Entry 8S6U (X-ray diffraction, 2.00 A resolution); this record covers chains A and C.

== Chain A ==
Molecule: Polyadenylate-binding protein 1
From: Ustilago maydis
UniProtKB: Q4P8R9 (PABP_USTMA); residues 1-67 here correspond to UniProt positions 567-633 (UniProt number = residue number + 566)
Chain sequence (68 residues; numbered 0 to 67; the number before each row is that of its first residue; numbering starts at 0):
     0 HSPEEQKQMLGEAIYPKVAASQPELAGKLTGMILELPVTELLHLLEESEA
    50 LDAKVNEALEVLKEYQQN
Not modelled in the structure: 0
Sequence notes: expression tag (0)

== Chain C ==
Molecule: FYVE zinc finger domain protein UPA1
UniProtKB: A0A0D1E015 (UPA1_USTMA); residues 3-17 here correspond to UniProt positions 130-144 (UniProt number = residue number + 127)
Chain sequence (15 residues; row label = number of the first residue in the row):
     3 STLSPNASVFKPSRS

== How chain A and chain C interact ==
Residue-residue contacts (31):
  Gln7(A) - Phe12(C)
  Gln7(A) - Lys13(C)  hydrogen bond (side chain-backbone)
  Gly10(A) - Phe12(C)
  Glu11(A) - Phe12(C)
  Glu11(A) - Pro14(C)
  Glu11(A) - Ser15(C)  hydrogen bond (side chain-backbone)
  Tyr14(A) - Phe12(C)  hydrophobic
  Tyr14(A) - Pro14(C)  hydrophobic
  Gly26(A) - Val11(C)
  Gly26(A) - Phe12(C)  hydrogen bond (backbone-backbone)
  Lys27(A) - Pro7(C)  hydrogen bond (side chain-backbone)
  Lys27(A) - Asn8(C)
  Lys27(A) - Ala9(C)  hydrogen bond (side chain-backbone)
  Lys27(A) - Val11(C)
  Thr29(A) - Phe12(C)
  Gly30(A) - Ala9(C)
  Gly30(A) - Ser10(C)
  Gly30(A) - Phe12(C)
  Met31(A) - Leu5(C)
  Met31(A) - Ser6(C)
  Met31(A) - Pro7(C)  hydrophobic
  Met31(A) - Ala9(C)  hydrophobic
  Leu33(A) - Phe12(C)  hydrophobic
  Leu35(A) - Thr4(C)
  Glu56(A) - Ser3(C)  hydrogen bond
  Glu56(A) - Leu5(C)
  Ala57(A) - Leu5(C)  hydrophobic
  Val60(A) - Ser3(C)
  Val60(A) - Leu5(C)
  Val60(A) - Pro7(C)
  Tyr64(A) - Pro7(C)  hydrophobic
Also at the interface, not in a pair above, chain A (19 interface residues in all): Ile32, Glu34, Lys53, Leu61
Interface features reported in the paper:
  - residue pairs: Gln7(A)-Pro14(C), Glu11(A)-Ser15(C), Tyr14(A)-Phe12(C) (hydrophobic contact), Lys27(A)-Asn8(C), Lys27(A)-Ala9(C)
  - interface residues, chain C: Leu5(C), Phe12(C)
  - hot spots on chain C (mutagenesis) - L5A, F12A, P14A: abolished binding to Polyadenylate-binding protein 1 (chain A)

== In short ==
19 residues of chain A and 13 residues of chain C are in contact; the contacts include 6 hydrogen bonds. Polar
contacts include Gln7(A)-Lys13(C), Glu11(A)-Ser15(C) and Lys27(A)-Pro7(C). The paper describes contacts
between Gln7(A) and Pro14(C), Glu11(A) and Ser15(C) and Lys27(A) and Asn8(C) among others; a hydrophobic
contact between Tyr14(A) and Phe12(C). From the paper: L5A, F12A and P14A of chain C abolish binding to
Polyadenylate-binding protein 1 (chain A); interface residues Leu5(C) and Phe12(C).
Chain A is Polyadenylate-binding protein 1 (Ustilago maydis) and chain C is FYVE zinc finger domain protein
UPA1; the structure, Structure of MLLE domain of Pab1 in complex with PAM2 of Upa1, was determined by X-ray
diffraction, deposited together with 8S6N and 8S6O.
